PDB entry 3KC0 | X-ray diffraction, 2.80 A resolution | chains C and D of the 4 polymer chains in the assembly

== Chain C (and D) ==
Name: Fructose-1,6-bisphosphatase 1
From: Homo sapiens
Notes: EC 3.1.3.11; chain D of this document is another copy of the same molecule, construct and numbering; everything in this record applies to it too
UniProt: P09467 (F16P1_HUMAN); residues 1-337 here correspond to UniProt positions 2-338 (UniProt number = residue number + 1)
Chain sequence (337 residues; each row starts with the number of its first residue):
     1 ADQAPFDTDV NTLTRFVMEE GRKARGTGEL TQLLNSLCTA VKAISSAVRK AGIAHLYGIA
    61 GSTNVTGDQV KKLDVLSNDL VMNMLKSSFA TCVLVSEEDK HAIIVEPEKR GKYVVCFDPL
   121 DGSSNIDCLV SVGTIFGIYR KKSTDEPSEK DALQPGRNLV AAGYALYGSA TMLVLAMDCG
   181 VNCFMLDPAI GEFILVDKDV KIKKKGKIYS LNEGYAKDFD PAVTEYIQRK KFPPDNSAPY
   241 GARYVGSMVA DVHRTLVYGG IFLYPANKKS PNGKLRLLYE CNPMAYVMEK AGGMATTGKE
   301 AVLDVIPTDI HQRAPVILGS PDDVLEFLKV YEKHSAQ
Not modelled in the structure: 1-8, 62-70, 336-337
Curated features (UniProtKB/Swiss-Prot):
  - binding site (AMP): Val-17 to Gly-21, Thr-27 to Thr-31, Lys-112, Tyr-113, Arg-140
  - binding site (Mg(2+)): Asp-68, Glu-97, Asp-118, Leu-120, Asp-121, Glu-280
  - binding site (substrate): Asp-121 to Ser-124, Asn-212 to Tyr-215, Arg-243 to Met-248, Tyr-264, Lys-274 to Arg-276
  - modified residue: Ala-1 (N-acetylalanine), Lys-150 (N6-succinyllysine), Tyr-215 (Phosphotyrosine), Tyr-244 (Phosphotyrosine), Tyr-264 (Phosphotyrosine)
Residues lining bound ligands: 2T5 ([(8H-indeno[1,2-d][1,3]thiazol-4-yloxy)methyl]phosphonic acid): Val-17, Glu-20, Gly-21, Ala-24, Gly-26, Thr-27, Gly-28, Glu-29, Leu-30, Thr-31, Leu-34, Lys-112, Tyr-113, Met-177

== How chain C and chain D interact ==
Residue-residue contacts (122):
  Val-10(C) / Tyr-57(D)
  Val-10(C) / Gly-58(D)
  Val-10(C) / Ile-59(D)  hydrophobic
  Val-48(C) / Ser-169(D)
  Val-48(C) / Ala-170(D)
  Arg-49(C) / Arg-49(D)
  Arg-49(C) / Gly-168(D)  hydrogen bond (side chain-backbone)
  Arg-49(C) / Ser-169(D)  hydrogen bond (side chain-backbone)
  Arg-49(C) / Leu-186(D)
  Arg-49(C) / Pro-188(D)
  Lys-50(C) / Ala-170(D)
  Lys-50(C) / Met-185(D)
  Lys-50(C) / Asp-187(D)
  Lys-50(C) / Pro-188(D)
  Ala-51(C) / Pro-188(D)
  Gly-52(C) / Asp-187(D)  hydrogen bond (backbone-side chain)
  Gly-52(C) / Ala-189(D)
  Ile-53(C) / Met-185(D)  hydrophobic
  Ile-53(C) / Asp-187(D)  hydrogen bond (backbone-side chain)
  Ala-54(C) / Asp-187(D)  hydrogen bond (backbone-side chain)
  Ala-54(C) / Ile-190(D)  hydrophobic
  Ala-54(C) / Ile-194(D)  hydrophobic
  Tyr-57(C) / Val-10(D)
  Tyr-57(C) / Ile-194(D)  hydrophobic
  Tyr-57(C) / Leu-195(D)
  Tyr-57(C) / Val-196(D)
  Gly-58(C) / Val-10(D)
  Ile-59(C) / Val-10(D)
  Ile-59(C) / Ile-190(D)  hydrophobic
  Ser-124(C) / Tyr-258(D)  hydrogen bond (backbone-side chain)
  Asn-125(C) / Tyr-258(D)
  Asp-127(C) / Val-257(D)
  Asp-127(C) / Tyr-258(D)  hydrogen bond
  Cys-128(C) / Leu-166(D)
  Cys-128(C) / His-253(D)
  Cys-128(C) / Arg-254(D)
  Cys-128(C) / Tyr-258(D)  hydrophobic
  Leu-129(C) / Leu-166(D)  hydrophobic
  Leu-129(C) / Gly-168(D)
  Leu-129(C) / Ser-169(D)  hydrogen bond (backbone-backbone)
  Leu-129(C) / Ala-170(D)  hydrophobic
  Leu-129(C) / Met-172(D)  hydrophobic
  Val-130(C) / Ser-169(D)
  Ser-131(C) / Ser-131(D)
  Leu-166(C) / Cys-128(D)
  Leu-166(C) / Leu-129(D)  hydrophobic
  Tyr-167(C) / Ser-169(D)
  Gly-168(C) / Arg-49(D)  hydrogen bond (backbone-side chain)
  Gly-168(C) / Leu-129(D)
  Gly-168(C) / Gly-168(D)
  Ser-169(C) / Val-48(D)
  Ser-169(C) / Arg-49(D)  hydrogen bond (backbone-side chain)
  Ser-169(C) / Leu-129(D)  hydrogen bond (backbone-backbone)
  Ser-169(C) / Val-130(D)  hydrogen bond (side chain-backbone)
  Ser-169(C) / Tyr-167(D)
  Ala-170(C) / Val-48(D)
  Ala-170(C) / Lys-50(D)
  Ala-170(C) / Leu-129(D)  hydrophobic
  Met-172(C) / Leu-129(D)  hydrophobic
  Met-185(C) / Lys-50(D)
  Met-185(C) / Ile-53(D)  hydrophobic
  Leu-186(C) / Arg-49(D)
  Asp-187(C) / Lys-50(D)
  Asp-187(C) / Ala-51(D)
  Asp-187(C) / Gly-52(D)  hydrogen bond (side chain-backbone)
  Asp-187(C) / Ile-53(D)  hydrogen bond (side chain-backbone)
  Asp-187(C) / Ala-54(D)  hydrogen bond (side chain-backbone)
  Pro-188(C) / Arg-49(D)
  Pro-188(C) / Lys-50(D)
  Pro-188(C) / Ala-51(D)  hydrophobic
  Ala-189(C) / Gly-52(D)
  Ile-190(C) / Ala-54(D)  hydrophobic
  Ile-190(C) / Ile-59(D)  hydrophobic
  Ile-194(C) / Ala-54(D)  hydrophobic
  Ile-194(C) / Tyr-57(D)  hydrophobic
  Leu-195(C) / Tyr-57(D)
  Val-196(C) / Tyr-57(D)
  Tyr-209(C) / Glu-213(D)
  Tyr-209(C) / Gly-214(D)
  Asn-212(C) / Gly-241(D)
  Asn-212(C) / Ala-242(D)  hydrogen bond (side chain-backbone)
  Asn-212(C) / Arg-243(D)
  Glu-213(C) / Tyr-209(D)
  Glu-213(C) / Glu-213(D)
  Glu-213(C) / Lys-231(D)  salt bridge
  Glu-213(C) / Ala-242(D)
  Gly-214(C) / Tyr-209(D)
  Gly-214(C) / Pro-239(D)
  Gly-214(C) / Tyr-240(D)
  Gly-214(C) / Ala-242(D)
  Ala-216(C) / Lys-231(D)
  Lys-217(C) / Lys-231(D)
  Lys-217(C) / Phe-232(D)
  Lys-217(C) / Asn-236(D)
  Lys-231(C) / Glu-213(D)  salt bridge
  Lys-231(C) / Ala-216(D)
  Lys-231(C) / Lys-217(D)
  Lys-231(C) / Lys-231(D)
  Phe-232(C) / Lys-217(D)
  Asn-236(C) / Lys-217(D)
  Pro-239(C) / Gly-214(D)
  Tyr-240(C) / Gly-214(D)
  Ala-242(C) / Asn-212(D)
  Ala-242(C) / Glu-213(D)
  Ala-242(C) / Gly-214(D)
  Ala-242(C) / Tyr-244(D)
  Arg-243(C) / Asn-212(D)  hydrogen bond
  Arg-243(C) / Tyr-244(D)
  Arg-243(C) / Val-245(D)
  Arg-243(C) / Gly-246(D)
  Tyr-244(C) / Ala-242(D)
  Tyr-244(C) / Arg-243(D)
  Tyr-244(C) / Tyr-244(D)  hydrogen bond (backbone-backbone)
  Val-245(C) / Arg-243(D)
  Gly-246(C) / Arg-243(D)
  His-253(C) / Cys-128(D)
  His-253(C) / Leu-129(D)
  Arg-254(C) / Cys-128(D)
  Tyr-258(C) / Ser-124(D)
  Tyr-258(C) / Asn-125(D)  hydrogen bond
  Tyr-258(C) / Asp-127(D)
  Tyr-258(C) / Cys-128(D)  hydrophobic
Also at the interface, not in a pair above, chain C (56 interface residues in all): Ile-126, Val-132, Gly-241, Val-257
Also at the interface, not in a pair above, chain D (56 interface residues in all): Ile-126, Val-132

== In short ==
Chain C and chain D each contribute 56 residues to their interface; the contacts include 19 hydrogen bonds and
2 salt bridges. Polar pairs include Glu-213(C)/Lys-231(D), Arg-49(C)/Gly-168(D) and Arg-49(C)/Ser-169(D).
Bound to chain C: compound 2T5.
Both chains are Fructose-1,6-bisphosphatase 1 (Homo sapiens). Entry 3KC0 (Crystal structure of human liver
FBPase in complex with tricyclic inhibitor 10b) was determined by X-ray diffraction, deposited together with
3KBZ and 3KC1.
